9ECO - chains C and M of the 9 polymer chains in the assembly; structure by electron microscopy, 2.83 A resolution.

== Chain C ==
Name: Replicative DNA helicase
Organism: Escherichia coli K-12
Notes: EC 3.6.4.12
Reference sequence: P0ACB0 (DNAB_ECOLI); residue numbers follow UniProt; this construct covers 1-471
Chain sequence (471 residues; each row starts with the number of its first residue):
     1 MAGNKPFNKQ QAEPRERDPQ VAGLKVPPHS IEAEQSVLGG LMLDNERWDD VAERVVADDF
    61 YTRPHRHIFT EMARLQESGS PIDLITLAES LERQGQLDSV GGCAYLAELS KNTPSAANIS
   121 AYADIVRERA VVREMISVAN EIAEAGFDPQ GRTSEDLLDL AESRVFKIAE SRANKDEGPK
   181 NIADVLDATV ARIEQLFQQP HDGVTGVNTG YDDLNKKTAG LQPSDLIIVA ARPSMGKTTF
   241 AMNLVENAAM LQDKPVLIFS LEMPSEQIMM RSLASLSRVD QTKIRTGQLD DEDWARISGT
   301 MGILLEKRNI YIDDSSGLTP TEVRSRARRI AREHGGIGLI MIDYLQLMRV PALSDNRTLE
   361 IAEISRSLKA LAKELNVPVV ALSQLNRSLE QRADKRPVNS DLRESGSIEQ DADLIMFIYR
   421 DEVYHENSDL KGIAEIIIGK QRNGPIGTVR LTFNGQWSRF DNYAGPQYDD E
Not modelled in the structure: 1-23
Construct notes: engineered mutation Cys-103 (Phe in P0ACB0)
Bound ions: Mg2+: Thr-238 (together with ADP)
Residues lining bound ligands:
  - ADP (adenosine-5'-diphosphate), molecule 1: Pro-233, Ser-234, Met-235, Gly-236, Lys-237, Thr-238, Thr-239, Arg-271, Asp-280, Gln-281, Thr-282, Phe-453, Gly-455, Gln-456
  - ADP, molecule 2: Gln-441, Arg-442, Asn-443, Gly-444, Pro-445, Ile-446
  - tetrafluoroaluminate (ALF), molecule 1: Pro-233, Ser-234, Lys-237, Thr-238, Glu-262, Gln-384
  - tetrafluoroaluminate (ALF), molecule 2: Gln-410, Lys-440, Arg-442
Swiss-Prot annotation at these positions:
  - binding site (ATP): Ser-234, Lys-237, Thr-238, Arg-442
  - mutagenesis: Pro-81 (P81H: About 100-fold increased survival following 3000 Gy ionizing radiation), Ala-130 (A130V: In dnaB8, dnaB43, dnaB454; temperature sensitive, no DNA replication at 42 degrees Celsius in vivo, in vitro decreased helicase activity at 30, at 42 degrees Celius almost no helicase, no ...), Met-242 (M242I: In dnaB70; temperature sensitive, no DNA replication at 42 degrees Celsius in vivo, in vitro 25% helicase activity at 30, further decreased helicase at 42 degrees Celius, low ATPase activity ...), Gly-299 (G299D: In dnaB252; temperature sensitive, no DNA replication at 42 degrees Celsius in vivo, in vitro no change in pRNA synthesis, 5'-3' helicase activity or ATPase at either temperature)

== Chain M ==
Molecule: 20-nt DNA strand
Sequence (20 nucleotides; each row starts with the number of its first residue):
     1 TTTTTTTTTT TTTTTTTTTT
Not modelled in the structure: 14-20

== How chain C and chain M interact ==
Residue-residue contacts (11; chain C residue first):
  Thr-358(C) / DT8(M)  sugar contact
  Asn-386(C) / DT9(M)  hydrogen bond to the phosphate
  Arg-387(C) / DT10(M)  sugar contact
  Arg-387(C) / DT11(M)  salt bridge to the phosphate
  Leu-402(C) / DT9(M)  phosphate contact
  Arg-403(C) / DT9(M)  phosphate contact
  Arg-403(C) / DT10(M)  salt bridge to the phosphate
  Glu-404(C) / DT8(M)  hydrogen bond to the phosphate
  Glu-404(C) / DT9(M)  hydrogen bond to the phosphate
  Ser-405(C) / DT8(M)  phosphate contact
  Gly-406(C) / DT8(M)  phosphate contact
Interface residues without a listed pair, chain M (5 interface residues in all): DT7

== Overview ==
The interface between chain C and chain M involves 8 residues on one side and 5 on the other, with 3 hydrogen
bonds and 2 salt bridges. Polar contacts include Asn-386(C)/DT9(M), Glu-404(C)/DT8(M) and Glu-404(C)/DT9(M).
Ligands of chain C: ADP and tetrafluoroaluminate.
Chain C is Replicative DNA helicase (Escherichia coli K-12) and chain M is a 20-nt DNA strand; the structure,
E. coli DnaB bound to three DnaG C-terminal domains, ssDNA, ADP and AlF4, was determined by electron
microscopy.
